PDB entry 6FQ8 | electron microscopy, 4.80 A resolution (low resolution: residue-level contacts below are approximate; hydrogen-bond / salt-bridge calls are withheld) | chains C and I of the 10 polymer chains in the assembly

# Chain C
Name: Histone H2A
From: Xenopus laevis
UniProtKB: Q6AZJ8 (Q6AZJ8_XENLA); residues 9-118 here correspond to UniProt positions 10-119 (UniProt number = residue number + 1)
Amino-acid sequence (110 residues; each row starts with the number of its first residue):
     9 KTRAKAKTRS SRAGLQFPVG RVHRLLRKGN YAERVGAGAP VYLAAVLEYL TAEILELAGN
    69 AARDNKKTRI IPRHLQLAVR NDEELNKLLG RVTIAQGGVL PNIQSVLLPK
Unresolved in the structure: 9-12, 118

# Chain I
Molecule: 147-nt DNA strand
From: synthetic construct
Sequence (147 nucleotides; numbered -73 to 73; the number before each row is that of its first residue; numbers below 1 keep their minus sign (DA-73 is residue -73)):
   -73 ACAGGATGTA TATATCTGAC ACGTGCCTGG AGACTAGGGA GTAATCCCCT TGGCGGTTAA
   -13 AACGCGGGGG ACAGCGCGTA CGTGCGTTTA AGCGGTGCTA GAGCTGTCTA CGACCAATTG
    47 AGCGGCCTCG GCACCGGGAT TCTCCAG

# How chain C and chain I interact
Contacting residue pairs - 15 pairs, chain C then chain I:
  Lys15(C) - DA-43(I)
  Lys15(C) - DG-42(I)
  Thr16(C) - DA-43(I)
  Arg17(C) - DA-43(I)
  Arg20(C) - DG-42(I)
  Gly28(C) - DG-44(I)
  Gly28(C) - DA-43(I)
  Arg29(C) - DG-44(I)
  Arg32(C) - DG-45(I)
  Arg32(C) - DG-44(I)
  Glu41(C) - DG-35(I)
  Arg42(C) - DG-37(I)
  Arg42(C) - DG-35(I)
  Arg77(C) - DC-54(I)
  Arg77(C) - DA-53(I)
Also at the interface, not in a pair above, chain C (12 interface residues in all): Ser18, Lys74
Also at the interface, not in a pair above, chain I (11 interface residues in all): DT-63, DA-62, DG-36

# In short
Chain C and chain I form an interface of 12 and 11 residues respectively.
Chain C is Histone H2A (Xenopus laevis) and chain I is a 147-nt DNA strand (synthetic construct); the
structure, Class 3 : translocated nucleosome, was determined by electron microscopy, deposited together with
6FQ5 and 6FQ6.
